PDB entry 8K29 | electron microscopy, 3.18 A resolution | chains P and G of the 12 polymer chains in the assembly

== Chain P ==
Molecule: 60-nt RNA strand
Source organism: Vibrio phage ICP1_2004_A
Sequence (60 nucleotides; each row starts with the number of its first residue; numbers below 1 keep their minus sign (C-7 is residue -7)):
    -7 CUUAAAGAGUCAACCCUUUGCUUAUCUUCCCUAUUUAAAUGUUAGCAGCC
    43 GCAUAGGCUG

== Chain G ==
Name: Csy3
Source organism: Vibrio phage ICP1_2004_A
UniProtKB: F1D5V6 (F1D5V6_9CAUD); residues 1-306 here = UniProt positions 1-306
Chain sequence (306 residues; numbered 1 to 306; the number before each row is that of its first residue):
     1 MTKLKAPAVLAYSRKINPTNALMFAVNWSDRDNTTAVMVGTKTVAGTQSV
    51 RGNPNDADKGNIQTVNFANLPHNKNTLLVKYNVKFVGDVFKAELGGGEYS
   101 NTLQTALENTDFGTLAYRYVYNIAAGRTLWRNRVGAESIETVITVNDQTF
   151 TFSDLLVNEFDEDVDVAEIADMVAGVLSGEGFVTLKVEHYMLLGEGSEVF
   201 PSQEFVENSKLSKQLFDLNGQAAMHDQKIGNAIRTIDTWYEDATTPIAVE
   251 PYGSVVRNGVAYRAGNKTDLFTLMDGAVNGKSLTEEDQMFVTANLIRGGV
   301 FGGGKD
Not modelled in the structure: 1, 304-306

== Interface between chain P and chain G ==
Pairs across the interface - 43 pairs, chain P then chain G:
  U20(P) - Leu94(G)  base contact
  C21(P) - Ala11(G)  base contact
  C21(P) - Tyr12(G)  hydrogen bond to the sugar
  C21(P) - Ser13(G)  phosphate contact
  C21(P) - Glu93(G)  sugar contact
  C21(P) - Gly299(G)  sugar contact
  C21(P) - Val300(G)  base contact
  C22(P) - Arg14(G)  salt bridge to the phosphate
  C22(P) - Arg297(G)  hydrogen bond to the sugar
  C22(P) - Gly298(G)  sugar contact
  C22(P) - Gly299(G)  hydrogen bond to the sugar
  C22(P) - Val300(G)  base contact
  C23(P) - Arg14(G)  salt bridge to the phosphate
  C23(P) - Arg234(G)  sugar contact
  U24(P) - Trp130(G)  base contact
  U24(P) - Gln227(G)  sugar contact
  U24(P) - Lys228(G)  hydrogen bond to the base
  U24(P) - Asn231(G)  hydrogen bond to the phosphate
  U24(P) - Arg234(G)  salt bridge to the phosphate
  U24(P) - Glu250(G)  phosphate contact
  U24(P) - Val255(G)  base contact
  U24(P) - Arg257(G)  hydrogen bond to the sugar
  A25(P) - Gln203(G)  sugar contact
  A25(P) - Glu204(G)  base contact
  A25(P) - Phe205(G)  base contact
  A25(P) - His225(G)  salt bridge to the phosphate
  A25(P) - Gln227(G)  hydrogen bond to the phosphate
  U26(P) - Gln203(G)  hydrogen bond to the sugar
  U26(P) - Lys228(G)  salt bridge to the phosphate
  U26(P) - Arg257(G)  sugar contact
  U27(P) - Arg131(G)  salt bridge to the phosphate
  U27(P) - Gln203(G)  hydrogen bond to the phosphate
  U28(P) - Arg131(G)  salt bridge to the phosphate
  A29(P) - Val44(G)  sugar contact
  A29(P) - Ala45(G)  hydrogen bond to the sugar
  A29(P) - Thr47(G)  hydrogen bond to the phosphate
  A29(P) - Gln63(G)  base contact
  A30(P) - Ala45(G)  phosphate contact
  A30(P) - Gly46(G)  phosphate contact
  A30(P) - Thr47(G)  hydrogen bond to the phosphate
  A31(P) - Val44(G)  phosphate contact
  A31(P) - Ala45(G)  hydrogen bond to the phosphate
  A31(P) - Ile62(G)  base contact
Other interface residues (no listed pair), chain G (31 interface residues in all): Thr43, Ser202

== Overview ==
12 residues of chain P face 31 of chain G across their interface; the contacts include 13 hydrogen bonds and 7
salt bridges. Among the polar pairs are U24(P)-Lys228(G), C21(P)-Tyr12(G) and C22(P)-Arg297(G).
Here chain P is a 60-nt RNA strand and chain G is Csy3, both from Vibrio phage ICP1_2004_A. Entry 8K29 (ICP1
Csy-dsDNA complex (form 2)) was determined by electron microscopy.
